PDB entry 9L3V | electron microscopy, 2.53 A resolution | chains E and F of the 6 polymer chains in the assembly

# Chain E
Name: Structural polyprotein
Organism: Western equine encephalitis virus
Reference sequence: Q9J1K1 (Q9J1K1_WEEV); residues 1-439 here correspond to UniProt positions 798-1236 (UniProt number = residue number + 797)
Amino-acid sequence (439 residues; numbered 1 to 439; the number before each row is that of its first residue):
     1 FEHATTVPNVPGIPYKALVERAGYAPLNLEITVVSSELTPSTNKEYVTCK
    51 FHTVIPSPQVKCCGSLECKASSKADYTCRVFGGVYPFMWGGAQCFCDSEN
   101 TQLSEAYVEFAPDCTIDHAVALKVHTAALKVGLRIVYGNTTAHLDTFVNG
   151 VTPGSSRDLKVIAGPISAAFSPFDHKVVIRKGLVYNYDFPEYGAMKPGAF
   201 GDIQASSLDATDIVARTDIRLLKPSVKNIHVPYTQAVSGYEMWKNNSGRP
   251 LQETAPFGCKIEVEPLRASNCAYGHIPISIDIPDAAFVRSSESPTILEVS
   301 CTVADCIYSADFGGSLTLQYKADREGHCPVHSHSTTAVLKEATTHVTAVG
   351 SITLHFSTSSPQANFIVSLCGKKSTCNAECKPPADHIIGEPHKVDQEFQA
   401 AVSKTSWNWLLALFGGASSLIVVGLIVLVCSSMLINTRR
Disulfide bonds: Cys49-Cys114, Cys62-Cys94, Cys63-Cys96, Cys259-Cys271, Cys301-Cys376, Cys306-Cys380, Cys328-Cys370

# Chain F
Name: Structural polyprotein
Organism: Western equine encephalitis virus
Reference sequence: C7EPG2 (C7EPG2_WEEV); residues 5-422 here correspond to UniProt positions 320-737 (UniProt number = residue number + 315)
Amino-acid sequence (418 residues; numbered 5 to 422; the number before each row is that of its first residue):
     5 SITDDFTLTSPYLGFCPYCRHSTPCFSPIKIENVWDESDDGSIRIQVSAQ
    55 FGYNQAGTADVTKFRYMSFDHDHDIKEDSMEKIAISTSGPCRRLGHKGYF
   105 LLAQCPPGDSVTVSITSGASENSCTVEKKIRRKFVGREEYLFPPVHGKLV
   155 KCHVYDHLKETSAGYITMHRPGPHAYKSYLEEASGEVYIKPPSGKNVTYE
   205 CKCGDYSTGIVSTRTKMNGCTKAKQCIAYKSDQTKWVFNSPDLIRHTDHS
   255 VQGKLHIPFRLTPTVCPVPLAHTPTVTKWFKGITLHLTAMRPTLLTTRKL
   305 GLRADATAEWITGSTSRNFSVGREGLEYVWGNHEPVRVWAQESAPGDPHG
   355 WPHEIIIHYYHRHPVYTVIVLCGVALAILVGTASSAACIAKARRDCLTPY
   405 ALAPNATVPTALAVLCCI
Disulfide bonds: Cys20-Cys128, Cys23-Cys29, Cys95-Cys109, Cys156-Cys270, Cys205-Cys230, Cys207-Cys224

# Interface between chain E and chain F
Residue-residue contacts (140; chain E residue first):
  His52(E) - Asn37(F)
  Ile55(E) - Asn243(F)
  Ile55(E) - Pro245(F)  hydrophobic
  Pro56(E) - Asn243(F)
  Pro56(E) - Pro245(F)
  Pro56(E) - Arg249(F)
  Ser57(E) - Asn243(F)  hydrogen bond (backbone-side chain)
  Ser57(E) - Ser244(F)  hydrogen bond (side chain-backbone)
  Ser57(E) - Leu247(F)
  Ser57(E) - Arg249(F)  hydrogen bond (backbone-side chain)
  Ser57(E) - His253(F)
  Pro58(E) - Pro245(F)
  Pro58(E) - Leu247(F)
  Pro58(E) - Ile248(F)
  Pro58(E) - Arg249(F)  hydrogen bond (backbone-backbone)
  Gln59(E) - Arg249(F)
  Met88(E) - Phe30(F)
  Met88(E) - Pro177(F)
  Met88(E) - His178(F)
  Met88(E) - Ile248(F)  hydrophobic
  Trp89(E) - Leu17(F)  hydrophobic
  Trp89(E) - Phe30(F)
  Trp89(E) - Phe73(F)
  Trp89(E) - His178(F)
  Trp89(E) - Tyr180(F)
  Gly90(E) - His178(F)  hydrogen bond (backbone-side chain)
  Gly90(E) - Ala179(F)
  Gly90(E) - Tyr180(F)
  Gly90(E) - Lys181(F)  hydrogen bond (backbone-backbone)
  Gly91(E) - Ala179(F)
  Ala92(E) - Ala179(F)
  Gln93(E) - Pro177(F)
  Gln93(E) - His178(F)
  Gln93(E) - Ala179(F)  hydrogen bond (side chain-backbone)
  Gln93(E) - Ile248(F)
  Cys94(E) - Ile231(F)
  Phe95(E) - Glu204(F)
  Phe95(E) - Cys205(F)
  Phe95(E) - Lys206(F)
  Phe95(E) - Tyr210(F)  hydrophobic
  Phe95(E) - Lys228(F)
  Phe95(E) - Gln229(F)
  Phe95(E) - Ile231(F)  hydrophobic
  Asp97(E) - Lys228(F)
  Glu105(E) - Arg249(F)  salt bridge
  Pro112(E) - Trp39(F)
  Pro112(E) - Ala167(F)
  Pro112(E) - Ile261(F)  hydrophobic
  Asp113(E) - Glu41(F)
  Asp113(E) - Arg48(F)  salt bridge
  Asp113(E) - Tyr159(F)  hydrogen bond
  Ile116(E) - His157(F)
  Ile116(E) - Leu265(F)
  Asp117(E) - Glu41(F)
  Lys181(E) - His157(F)
  Asn228(E) - Phe19(F)
  Asn228(E) - Phe30(F)
  Ile229(E) - Asp246(F)
  Ile229(E) - Ile248(F)  hydrophobic
  Arg249(E) - Leu298(F)
  Glu253(E) - Arg141(F)  salt bridge
  Glu253(E) - Thr300(F)
  Glu253(E) - Arg302(F)
  Glu253(E) - Ala310(F)
  Thr254(E) - Ala308(F)
  Ala255(E) - Arg302(F)  hydrogen bond (backbone-side chain)
  Pro256(E) - Gly305(F)
  Pro256(E) - Leu306(F)
  Phe257(E) - Leu304(F)
  Phe257(E) - Gly305(F)  hydrogen bond (backbone-backbone)
  Phe257(E) - Leu306(F)  hydrophobic
  Gly258(E) - Arg302(F)
  Gly258(E) - Leu304(F)
  Gly258(E) - Arg341(F)  hydrogen bond (backbone-side chain)
  Cys259(E) - Arg302(F)  hydrogen bond (backbone-side chain)
  Tyr308(E) - Glu346(F)
  Tyr308(E) - Pro352(F)
  Tyr308(E) - His362(F)  hydrogen bond
  Ser309(E) - Gln345(F)  hydrogen bond
  Ala310(E) - Gln345(F)
  Ser359(E) - Arg327(F)
  Pro361(E) - His353(F)  hydrogen bond (backbone-side chain)
  Gln362(E) - His353(F)  hydrogen bond
  Glu379(E) - His353(F)
  Cys380(E) - His353(F)
  Pro382(E) - Glu346(F)
  Pro382(E) - Pro352(F)
  Pro382(E) - His362(F)
  Pro383(E) - Gln345(F)
  Pro383(E) - Glu346(F)
  Pro383(E) - Ser347(F)
  Asp385(E) - Gln345(F)
  Asp385(E) - Ser347(F)
  His386(E) - Lys282(F)  hydrogen bond (side chain-backbone)
  His386(E) - Trp283(F)
  His386(E) - Phe284(F)
  His386(E) - Trp343(F)
  His386(E) - Ala344(F)
  His386(E) - Gln345(F)  hydrogen bond (backbone-backbone)
  His386(E) - Ser347(F)
  Ile387(E) - Lys282(F)  hydrogen bond (backbone-side chain)
  Ile387(E) - Gly286(F)
  Ile387(E) - Ile287(F)  hydrophobic
  Ile387(E) - Val325(F)  hydrophobic
  Ile387(E) - Val342(F)  hydrophobic
  Ile387(E) - Trp343(F)
  Ile388(E) - Val342(F)
  Ile388(E) - Trp343(F)  hydrogen bond (backbone-backbone)
  Ile388(E) - Gln345(F)
  Gly389(E) - Arg341(F)
  Gly389(E) - Trp343(F)
  Glu390(E) - Trp343(F)
  Pro391(E) - Trp343(F)  hydrophobic
  His392(E) - Arg327(F)  hydrogen bond
  His392(E) - Ala344(F)  hydrogen bond (side chain-backbone)
  Val394(E) - Arg327(F)  hydrogen bond (backbone-side chain)
  Gln396(E) - Arg327(F)
  Gln396(E) - Glu346(F)  hydrogen bond
  Gln396(E) - Arg366(F)
  Ala401(E) - Tyr363(F)  hydrogen bond (backbone-side chain)
  Ala401(E) - Arg366(F)  hydrogen bond (backbone-side chain)
  Val402(E) - Tyr363(F)
  Ser403(E) - Pro352(F)  hydrogen bond (side chain-backbone)
  Ser403(E) - His353(F)
  Ser403(E) - Tyr363(F)  hydrogen bond (backbone-side chain)
  Thr405(E) - Ile359(F)
  Ser406(E) - Ile359(F)
  Ser406(E) - Tyr363(F)
  Trp409(E) - Pro356(F)  hydrophobic
  Phe414(E) - Ile382(F)  hydrophobic
  Ala417(E) - Ile382(F)  hydrophobic
  Leu420(E) - Thr386(F)
  Leu420(E) - Ser389(F)  hydrogen bond (backbone-side chain)
  Ile421(E) - Gly385(F)
  Gly424(E) - Ser389(F)
  Gly424(E) - Cys392(F)
  Val427(E) - Ile393(F)  hydrophobic
  Val427(E) - Ala396(F)  hydrophobic
  Ser431(E) - Ala396(F)
  Arg439(E) - Leu406(F)
Other interface residues (no listed pair), chain E (78 interface residues in all): Lys50, Val60, Tyr85, Phe87, Val231, Gln252, Asp311, Ala384, Asp395, Leu410, Leu413, Leu428, Ile435
Other interface residues (no listed pair), chain F (87 interface residues in all): Asp74, Cys230, Phe242, Thr301, Ala312, Gly350, Asp351, Gly354, His367, Leu375, Val378, Ala379, Ser388, Lys395, Asp399, Cys400

# Overview
78 residues of chain E face 87 of chain F across their interface; the contacts include 29 hydrogen bonds and 3
salt bridges. Polar pairs include Glu105(E)-Arg249(F), Asp113(E)-Arg48(F) and Glu253(E)-Arg141(F).
Chain E is Structural polyprotein and chain F is Structural polyprotein, both from Western equine encephalitis
virus; the structure, structure of WEEV strain 71V1658 virus-like particle(3-fold region), was determined by
electron microscopy together with 9L41 from the same study.
